PDB entry 8ULU | electron microscopy, 3.80 A resolution | chains E and K of the 14 polymer chains in the assembly

== Chain E ==
Protein: Envelope glycoprotein gp120
Organism: Human immunodeficiency virus 1
Reference sequence: Q2N0S6 (Q2N0S6_9HIV1); the construct lacks a stretch of the UniProt sequence and is renumbered around it, so the offset changes along the chain: 33-138 = UniProt 32-137; 147-184 = UniProt 138-175; 188-306 = UniProt 187-305; 309-321 = UniProt 306-318; 2 more segments
Amino-acid sequence (479 residues; each row starts with the number of its first residue; note: 14 numbers in that range are skipped by the numbering (no residue carries them; nothing is unmodelled there); a row labelled like 184A-184K holds insertion residues (184A, then the next letters in order)):
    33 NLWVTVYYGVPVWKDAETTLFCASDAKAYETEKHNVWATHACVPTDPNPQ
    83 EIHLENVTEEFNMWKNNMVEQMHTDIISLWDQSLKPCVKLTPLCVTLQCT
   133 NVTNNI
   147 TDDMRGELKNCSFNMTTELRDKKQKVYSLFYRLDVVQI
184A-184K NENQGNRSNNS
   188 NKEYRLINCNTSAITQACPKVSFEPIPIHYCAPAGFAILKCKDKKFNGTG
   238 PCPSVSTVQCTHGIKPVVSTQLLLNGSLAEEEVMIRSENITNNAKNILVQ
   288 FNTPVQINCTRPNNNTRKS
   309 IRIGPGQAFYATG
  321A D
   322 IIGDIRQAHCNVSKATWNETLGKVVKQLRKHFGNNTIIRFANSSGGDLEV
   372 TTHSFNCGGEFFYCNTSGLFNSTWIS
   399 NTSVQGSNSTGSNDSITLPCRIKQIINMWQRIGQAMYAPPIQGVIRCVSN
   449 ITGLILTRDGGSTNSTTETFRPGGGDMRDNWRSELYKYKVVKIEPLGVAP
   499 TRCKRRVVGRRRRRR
Unresolved in the structure: 59-64, 135, 184A-184K, 399-410, 505-513
Sequence notes: conflict Asn-332 (Thr330 in Q2N0S6), Cys-501 (Ala498 in Q2N0S6); expression tag (505-513)
Cystine bridges: Cys-54/Cys-74, Cys-119/Cys-205, Cys-126/Cys-196, Cys-131/Cys-157, Cys-218/Cys-247, Cys-228/Cys-239, Cys-296/Cys-331, Cys-378/Cys-445, Cys-385/Cys-418
Covalently attached groups: N-acetylglucosamine (NAG) linked to Asn-88, Asn-156, Asn-197, Asn-234, Asn-276, Asn-295, Asn-301, Asn-332, Asn-339, Asn-363, Asn-386, Asn-448; glycan linked to Asn-160, Asn-262
What the authors report for this chain:
  - post-translational modification sites: Asn-160

== Chain K ==
Protein: PGDM1400 Fab Heavy Chain
Organism: Homo sapiens
Notes: antibody fragment or engineered binder
Amino-acid sequence (253 residues; numbered 1 to 225 plus 28 insertion-coded residues; the number before each row is that of its first residue; a row labelled like 82A-82C holds insertion residues (82A, then the next letters in order)):
     1 QAQLVQSGPEVRKPGTSVKVSCKAPGNTLKTYDLHWVRSVPGQGLQWMGW
    51 IS
   52A H
    53 EGDKKVIVERFKAKVTIDWDRSTNTAYLQL
82A-82C SGL
    83 TSGDTAVYYCAKGSKHRL
100A-100X RDYALYDDDGALNWAVDVDYLSNL
   101 EFWGQGTAVTVSSASTKGPSVFPLAPSSKSTSGGTAALGCLVKDYFPEPV
   151 TVSWNSGALTSGVHTFPAVLQSSGLYSLSSVVTVPSSSLGTQTYICNVNH
   201 KPSNTKVDKRVEPKSCDKTHHHHHH
Unresolved in the structure: 1-2, 114-225
Modified positions: Tyr-100F (O-sulfo-L-tyrosine; TYS)
Cystine bridges: Cys-22/Cys-92

== Chain E / chain K interface ==
Pairs across the interface - 11 pairs, chain E then chain K:
  Thr-123(E) with Asp-100I(K), hydrogen bond
  Pro-124(E) with Asp-100I(K)
  Asn-160(E) with Tyr-100F(K)
  Arg-166(E) with Ala-100D(K); Tyr-100F(K), hydrogen bond (side chain-backbone); Asp-100G(K); Asp-100H(K)
  Asp-167(E) with Tyr-100C(K), hydrogen bond; Ala-100D(K); Leu-100E(K)
  Lys-169(E) with Tyr-100F(K)
Other interface residues (no listed pair), chain E (7 interface residues in all): Thr-162
Other interface residues (no listed pair), chain K (8 interface residues in all): Gly-100J
From the paper, about this interface:
  - specific contacts: Lys-169(E)/Tyr-100F(K)
  - epitope / paratope residues, chain E: Lys-169(E)

== Overview ==
Chain E and chain K form an interface of 7 and 8 residues respectively; the contacts include 3 hydrogen bonds.
Polar contacts include Thr-123(E)/Asp-100I(K), Arg-166(E)/Tyr-100F(K) and Asp-167(E)/Tyr-100C(K). The paper
describes a contact between Lys-169(E) and Tyr-100F(K). From the paper: the epitope/paratope residue
Lys-169(E); a modification site at Asn-160(E).
Chain E is Envelope glycoprotein gp120 (Human immunodeficiency virus 1) and chain K is PGDM1400 Fab Heavy
Chain (Homo sapiens); the structure, Cryo-EM structure of the BG505 SOSIPv2 in complex with bNAb 04_A06 and
PGDM1400 Fabs, was determined by electron microscopy (same publication as 9D8V, 8UKI, 8ULR, 8ULS and 8ULT).
